8EDG - chains R and C of the 12 polymer chains in the assembly; structure by electron microscopy, 4.64 A resolution (low resolution: residue-level contacts below are approximate; hydrogen-bond / salt-bridge calls are withheld).

[Chain R]
Molecule: 55-nt DNA strand
Sequence (55 nucleotides; row label = number of the first residue in the row):
     1 CAAGTGGCGC ATAAGTATCA AAATAAGCCA CTTGTTGTTG TTCTCTGGTT CACGC

[Chain C]
Protein: Hermes transposase
From: Musca domestica
Reference sequence: Q25438 (Q25438_MUSDO); residue numbers follow UniProt; this construct covers 1-612
Amino-acid sequence (612 residues; each row starts with the number of its first residue):
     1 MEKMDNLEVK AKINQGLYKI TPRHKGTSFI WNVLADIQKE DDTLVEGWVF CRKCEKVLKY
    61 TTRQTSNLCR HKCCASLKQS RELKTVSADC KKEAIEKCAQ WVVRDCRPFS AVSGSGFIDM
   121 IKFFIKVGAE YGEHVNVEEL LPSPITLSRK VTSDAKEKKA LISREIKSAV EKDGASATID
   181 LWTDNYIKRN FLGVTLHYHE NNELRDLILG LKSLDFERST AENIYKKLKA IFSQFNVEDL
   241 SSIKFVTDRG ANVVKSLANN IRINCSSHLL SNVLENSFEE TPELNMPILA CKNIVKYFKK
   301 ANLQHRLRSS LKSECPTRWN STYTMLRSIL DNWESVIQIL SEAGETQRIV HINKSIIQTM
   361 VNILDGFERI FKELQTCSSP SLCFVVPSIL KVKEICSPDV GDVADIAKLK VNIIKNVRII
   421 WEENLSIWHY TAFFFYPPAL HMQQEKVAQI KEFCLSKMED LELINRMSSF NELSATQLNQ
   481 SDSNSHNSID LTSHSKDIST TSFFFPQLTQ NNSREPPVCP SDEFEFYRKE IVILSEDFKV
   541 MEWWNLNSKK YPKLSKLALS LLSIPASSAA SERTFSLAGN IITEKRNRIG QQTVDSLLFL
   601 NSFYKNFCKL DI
Disordered / not traced: 1-3, 461-516, 610-612
Sequence notes: engineered mutation Glu2 (Gln in Q25438), Gly128 (Lys in Q25438)
Ion coordination: Zn2+: Cys51, Cys54, His71, Cys73

[How chain R and chain C interact]
Pairs across the interface - 28 pairs, chain R then chain C:
  DC1(R) - Trp319(C)
  DC1(R) - Gln375(C)
  DA2(R) - Arg573(C)
  DG4(R) - Pro108(C)
  DG4(R) - Ser110(C)
  DT5(R) - Pro108(C)
  DT5(R) - Phe109(C)
  DT5(R) - Ser110(C)
  DA11(R) - Thr27(C)
  DT12(R) - Gly26(C)
  DT12(R) - Thr27(C)
  DT12(R) - Ser28(C)
  DT12(R) - Trp31(C)
  DT12(R) - Thr62(C)
  DT12(R) - Arg63(C)
  DT12(R) - Thr65(C)
  DA13(R) - Ser28(C)
  DA13(R) - Phe29(C)
  DA13(R) - Ile30(C)
  DA13(R) - Arg63(C)
  DA13(R) - Gln64(C)
  DA13(R) - Thr65(C)
  DA13(R) - Ser66(C)
  DA14(R) - Gln64(C)
  DA14(R) - Ser66(C)
  DG15(R) - Gln64(C)
  DG15(R) - Ser66(C)
  DG15(R) - Asn67(C)
Other interface residues (no listed pair), chain R (10 interface residues in all): DT16
Other interface residues (no listed pair), chain C (22 interface residues in all): Cys69, Arg70, Ala88, Lys372

[In short]
10 residues of chain R and 22 residues of chain C are in contact. Cys51(C), Cys54(C), His71(C) and Cys73(C)
coordinate Zn2+.
Here chain R is a 55-nt DNA strand and chain C is Hermes transposase (Musca domestica). Entry 8EDG (Cryo-EM
structure of the Hermes transposase bound to two left-ends of its DNA transposon) was determined by electron
microscopy together with 8EB5 and 8SJD from the same study.
